PDB entry 9II6 | electron microscopy, 3.27 A resolution | chains A and E of the 4 polymer chains in the assembly

[Chain A (and E)]
Molecule: Butyrophilin subfamily 2 member A1
Source organism: Homo sapiens
Notes: chain E of this document is another copy of the same molecule, construct and numbering; everything in this record applies to it too
UniProt: Q7KYR7 (BT2A1_HUMAN); residues 246-499 here correspond to UniProt positions 274-527 (UniProt number = residue number + 28)
Sequence (254 residues; row label = number of the first residue in the row):
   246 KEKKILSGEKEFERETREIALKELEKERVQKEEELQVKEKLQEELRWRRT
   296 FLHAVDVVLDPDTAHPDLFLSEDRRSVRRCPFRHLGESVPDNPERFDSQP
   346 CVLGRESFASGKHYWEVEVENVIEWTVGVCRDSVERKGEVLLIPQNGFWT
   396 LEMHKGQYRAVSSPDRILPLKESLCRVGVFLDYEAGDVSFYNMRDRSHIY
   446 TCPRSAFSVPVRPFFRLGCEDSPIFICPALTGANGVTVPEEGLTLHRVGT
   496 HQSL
Disordered / not traced: 494-499 (chain E: 493-499)
Ligand contacts: H6P ((2E)-4-hydroxy-3-methylbut-2-en-1-yl trihydrogen diphosphate): Gly-480, Val-481, Thr-482, Val-483

[Chain A / chain E interface]
Pairs across the interface (98):
  Glu-247(A) / Lys-248(E)
  Leu-251(A) / Leu-251(E)
  Leu-251(A) / Ser-252(E)
  Leu-251(A) / Lys-255(E)
  Glu-254(A) / Lys-255(E)  salt bridge
  Lys-255(A) / Leu-251(E)
  Lys-255(A) / Glu-254(E)
  Lys-255(A) / Lys-255(E)
  Glu-258(A) / Glu-258(E)
  Glu-258(A) / Arg-259(E)  salt bridge
  Arg-259(A) / Glu-258(E)  salt bridge
  Thr-261(A) / Arg-262(E)
  Arg-262(A) / Glu-258(E)
  Arg-262(A) / Thr-261(E)  hydrogen bond
  Arg-262(A) / Arg-262(E)
  Glu-268(A) / Leu-269(E)
  Glu-272(A) / Glu-272(E)
  Glu-272(A) / Lys-276(E)  salt bridge
  Lys-276(A) / Gln-275(E)
  Glu-279(A) / Glu-279(E)
  Lys-283(A) / Glu-279(E)
  Leu-286(A) / Leu-290(E)  hydrophobic
  Gln-287(A) / Leu-286(E)
  Glu-289(A) / Leu-290(E)
  Glu-289(A) / Arg-294(E)  salt bridge
  Leu-290(A) / Leu-286(E)  hydrophobic
  Leu-290(A) / Leu-290(E)  hydrophobic
  Arg-293(A) / Arg-293(E)  hydrogen bond (side chain-backbone)
  Arg-293(A) / Arg-294(E)
  Arg-294(A) / Arg-293(E)
  Phe-296(A) / His-298(E)
  Leu-297(A) / Leu-297(E)
  Leu-297(A) / His-298(E)
  Leu-297(A) / Ala-299(E)  hydrogen bond (backbone-backbone)
  Leu-297(A) / Leu-475(E)
  His-298(A) / Phe-296(E)
  His-298(A) / Leu-297(E)
  Ala-299(A) / Leu-297(E)  hydrogen bond (backbone-backbone)
  Tyr-359(A) / Tyr-359(E)  hydrogen bond
  Tyr-359(A) / Leu-475(E)  hydrophobic
  Glu-361(A) / Arg-441(E)  salt bridge
  Arg-411(A) / Glu-485(E)
  Arg-411(A) / Glu-486(E)  hydrogen bond (side chain-backbone)
  Arg-421(A) / Arg-439(E)  hydrogen bond (side chain-backbone)
  Phe-425(A) / Leu-475(E)
  Phe-425(A) / Gly-477(E)
  Asp-432(A) / Ala-478(E)  hydrogen bond (side chain-backbone)
  Tyr-436(A) / Gly-477(E)
  Met-438(A) / Arg-421(E)
  Arg-439(A) / Arg-421(E)  hydrogen bond (backbone-side chain)
  Arg-441(A) / Glu-361(E)  salt bridge
  Arg-441(A) / Cys-472(E)
  Arg-441(A) / Pro-473(E)  hydrogen bond (side chain-backbone)
  His-443(A) / Leu-488(E)
  His-443(A) / Leu-490(E)
  His-443(A) / His-491(E)
  Ile-444(A) / Thr-489(E)
  Ile-444(A) / Leu-490(E)  hydrogen bond (backbone-backbone)
  Tyr-445(A) / Glu-486(E)
  Tyr-445(A) / Leu-488(E)
  Tyr-445(A) / Thr-489(E)
  Thr-446(A) / Ala-478(E)
  Thr-446(A) / Leu-488(E)  hydrogen bond (backbone-backbone)
  Cys-447(A) / Val-483(E)
  Pro-448(A) / Glu-485(E)
  Arg-449(A) / Ala-478(E)  hydrogen bond (side chain-backbone)
  Arg-449(A) / Val-481(E)  hydrogen bond (side chain-backbone)
  Arg-449(A) / Val-483(E)
  Pro-473(A) / Arg-441(E)  hydrogen bond (backbone-side chain)
  Leu-475(A) / Phe-425(E)
  Leu-475(A) / Arg-441(E)
  Thr-476(A) / Phe-425(E)
  Thr-476(A) / Tyr-436(E)
  Gly-477(A) / Phe-425(E)
  Gly-477(A) / Asp-432(E)
  Gly-477(A) / Tyr-436(E)  hydrogen bond (backbone-side chain)
  Ala-478(A) / Asp-432(E)  hydrogen bond (backbone-side chain)
  Ala-478(A) / Thr-446(E)
  Ala-478(A) / Arg-449(E)  hydrogen bond (backbone-side chain)
  Val-481(A) / Arg-449(E)  hydrogen bond (backbone-side chain)
  Val-483(A) / Pro-448(E)  hydrophobic
  Val-483(A) / Arg-449(E)
  Glu-485(A) / Arg-411(E)
  Glu-485(A) / Pro-448(E)
  Glu-486(A) / Arg-411(E)  hydrogen bond (backbone-side chain)
  Glu-486(A) / Tyr-445(E)  hydrogen bond (backbone-side chain)
  Gly-487(A) / Tyr-445(E)
  Gly-487(A) / Thr-446(E)
  Leu-488(A) / His-443(E)
  Leu-488(A) / Tyr-445(E)
  Leu-488(A) / Thr-446(E)  hydrogen bond (backbone-backbone)
  Thr-489(A) / Leu-413(E)
  Thr-489(A) / Ile-444(E)
  Thr-489(A) / Tyr-445(E)
  Leu-490(A) / Ile-444(E)  hydrogen bond (backbone-backbone)
  His-491(A) / His-443(E)  hydrogen bond (backbone-side chain)
  Arg-492(A) / Ser-442(E)
  Arg-492(A) / His-443(E)
Also at the interface, not in a pair above, chain A (64 interface residues in all): Ala-265, Val-282, Trp-292, Leu-413, Ser-434, Asp-440, Ser-442, Cys-472, Pro-484
Also at the interface, not in a pair above, chain E (68 interface residues in all): Ala-265, Arg-273, Lys-283, Gln-287, Glu-289, Val-300, Ser-355, Gly-356, His-358, Leu-415, Ser-434, Met-438, Cys-447, Thr-476, Gly-487, Arg-492

[Overview]
64 residues of chain A face 68 of chain E across their interface, with 24 hydrogen bonds and 7 salt bridges.
Among the polar pairs are Glu-254(A)/Lys-255(E), Glu-258(A)/Arg-259(E) and Glu-272(A)/Lys-276(E). Ligands of
chain A: compound H6P.
Both chains are Butyrophilin subfamily 2 member A1 (Homo sapiens). Entry 9II6 (Cryo-EM structure of the
intracellular domains of BTN2A1-BTN3A1-BTN3A3) was determined by electron microscopy together with 8ZA6, 8ZA9,
8ZAA and 8ZD4 from the same study.
